8HIH - chains L and P of the 13 polymer chains in the assembly; structure by electron microscopy, 3.66 A resolution.

# Chain L
Molecule: Template strand DNA of amtB promoter
Sequence (109 nucleotides; row label = number of the first residue in the row):
     1 TGCATCCGTGAGTCGAGGGTAATAAACGCAGCGCGGTTTCGGTGGAAGCC
    51 CCTCGTTGTTTCGCCGCCGTGACGAAGGCACGGTGCGTGTTACGCGTGGG
   101 TGAACGGCC
Not modelled in the structure: 78-109

# Chain P
Molecule: Transcriptional regulatory protein
Source organism: Mycobacterium tuberculosis H37Rv
Reference sequence: O53830 (O53830_MYCTU); numbering as in UniProt (aligned over 1-255)
Amino-acid sequence (255 residues; each row starts with the number of its first residue):
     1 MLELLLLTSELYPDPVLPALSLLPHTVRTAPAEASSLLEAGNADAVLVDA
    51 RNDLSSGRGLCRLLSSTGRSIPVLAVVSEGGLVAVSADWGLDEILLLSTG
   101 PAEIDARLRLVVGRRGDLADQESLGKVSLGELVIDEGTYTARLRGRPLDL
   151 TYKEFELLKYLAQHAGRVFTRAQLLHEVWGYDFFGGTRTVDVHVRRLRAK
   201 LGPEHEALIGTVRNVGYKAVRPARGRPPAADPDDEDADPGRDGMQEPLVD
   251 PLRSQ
Not modelled in the structure: 114-123, 224-255
Reported in the primary citation:
  - binding site for Non-template strand DNA of amtB promoter: Gly185

# How chain L and chain P interact
Contacting residue pairs - 12 pairs, chain L then chain P:
  DG45(L) - Arg213(P)  hydrogen bond to the sugar
  DG45(L) - Asn214(P)  hydrogen bond to the phosphate
  DA46(L) - Thr211(P)  sugar contact
  DA46(L) - Val212(P)  phosphate contact
  DA46(L) - Arg213(P)  phosphate contact
  DA46(L) - Asn214(P)  hydrogen bond to the phosphate
  DA47(L) - Arg188(P)  hydrogen bond to the base
  DA47(L) - Arg195(P)  sugar contact
  DA47(L) - Arg198(P)  salt bridge to the phosphate
  DA47(L) - Thr211(P)  hydrogen bond to the phosphate
  DG48(L) - Arg188(P)  base contact
  DG48(L) - Arg195(P)  phosphate contact
Also at the interface, not in a pair above, chain L (6 interface residues in all): DG44, DC49
Also at the interface, not in a pair above, chain P (10 interface residues in all): Val215, Gly216, Tyr217

# Summary
6 residues of chain L face 10 of chain P across their interface; the contacts include 5 hydrogen bonds and 1
salt bridge. Among the polar pairs are DA47(L)-Arg188(P), DG45(L)-Arg213(P) and DG45(L)-Asn214(P). The paper
reports a binding site for Non-template strand DNA of amtB promoter at Gly185(P).
Here chain L is Template strand DNA of amtB promoter and chain P is Transcriptional regulatory protein
(Mycobacterium tuberculosis H37Rv). Entry 8HIH (Cryo-EM structure of Mycobacterium tuberculosis transcription
initiation complex with transcription factor GlnR) was determined by electron microscopy together with 8HML
from the same study.
